7FKA - chains A and B; structure by X-ray diffraction, 1.55 A resolution.

== Chain A ==
Name: Pre-mRNA-splicing factor 8
Organism: Saccharomyces cerevisiae S288C
UniProt: P33334 (PRP8_YEAST); residue numbers follow UniProt; this construct covers 1836-2090
Amino-acid sequence (258 residues; row label = number of the first residue in the row):
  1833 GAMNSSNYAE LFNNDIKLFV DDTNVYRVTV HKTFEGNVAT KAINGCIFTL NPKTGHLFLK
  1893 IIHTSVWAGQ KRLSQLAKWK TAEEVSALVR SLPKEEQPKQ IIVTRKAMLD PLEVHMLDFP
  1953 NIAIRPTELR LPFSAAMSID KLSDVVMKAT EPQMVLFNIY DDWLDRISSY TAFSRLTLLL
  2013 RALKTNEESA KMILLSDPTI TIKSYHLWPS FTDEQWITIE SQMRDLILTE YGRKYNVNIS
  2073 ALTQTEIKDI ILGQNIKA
Disordered / not traced: 2070-2090
Construct notes: expression tag (1833-1835)
UniProt features mapped onto this chain:
  - mutagenesis: Asp1853 (D1853A: Alters protein folding. Severely impaired growth. Strongly reduced growth at 35 degrees Celsius; when associated with A-1854; D1853N: Reduced growth at 30 degrees Celsius ...), Asp1854 (D1854A: Reduced growth at 30 degrees Celsius. Strongly reduced growth at 16 degrees Celsius. Strongly reduced growth at 35 degrees Celsius; when associated with A-1853 ...), Thr1855 (T1855A: Reduced growth at 30 degrees Celsius. Strongly reduced growth at 16 degrees Celsius), Thr1936 (T1936A: Reduced growth at 30 degrees Celsius. Strongly reduced growth at 16 degrees Celsius), Arg1937 (R1937K: Severely impaired growth. Reduced growth at 30 degrees Celsius. Strongly reduced growth at 16 degrees Celsius)
Residues lining bound ligands: methyl N-(2-chlorobenzoyl)glycinate (V6Z): His1888, Leu1889, Phe1890, Leu1988, Phe1989, Asn1990

== Chain B ==
Name: A1 cistron-splicing factor AAR2
Organism: Saccharomyces cerevisiae S288C
UniProt: P32357 (AAR2_YEAST); aligned to UniProt positions 1-317 over residues 1-317
Amino-acid sequence (308 residues; each row starts with the number of its first residue; note: 13 numbers in that range are skipped by the numbering (no residue carries them; nothing is unmodelled there); numbers below 1 keep their minus sign (Gly-3 is residue -3)):
    -3 GAMAMNTVPF TSAPIEVTIG IDQYSFNVKE NQPFHGIKDI PIGHVHVIHF QHADNSSMRY
    57 GYWFDCRMGN FYIQYDPKDG LYKMMEERDG AKFENIVHNF KERQMMVSYP KIDEDDTWYN
   117 LTEFVQMDKI RKIVRKDENQ FSYVDSSMTT VQENEL
   166 SSSSSDPAHS LNYTVINFKS REAIRPGHEM EDFLDKSYYL NTVMLQGIFK NSSNYFGELQ
   226 FAFLNAMFFG NYGSSLQWHA MIELICSSAT VPKHMLDKLD EILYYQIKTL PEQYSDILLN
   286 ERVWNICLYS SFQKNSLHNT EKIMENKYPE LL
Disordered / not traced: -3 to 0, 166-169
Construct notes: expression tag (-3 to 0); conflict Ser166 (Leu153 in P32357), Ser167 (Lys154 in P32357), Ser170 (Asp in P32357)
UniProt features mapped onto this chain:
  - region: Leu261 to Ile282 (Leucine-zipper)
  - modified residue: Ser253 (Phosphoserine), Thr274 (Phosphothreonine)
Residues lining bound ligands:
  - methyl N-(2-chlorobenzoyl)glycinate (V6Z), molecule 1: Pro5, Phe6, Thr7, Tyr68, Glu83, Lys88, Ile92, Phe96
  - methyl N-(2-chlorobenzoyl)glycinate (V6Z), molecule 2: Ile17, Tyr20, Ser21, Phe22, Val103, Pro106

== How chain A and chain B interact ==
Contacting residue pairs (18):
  Gln1907(A) with Met195(B); Leu199(B)
  Leu1908(A) with Met195(B), hydrophobic
  Trp1911(A) with Glu194(B); Met195(B), hydrophobic; Phe198(B), hydrophobic
  Asp1942(A) with Lys184(B), salt bridge; Phe198(B)
  Glu1945(A) with Lys184(B), salt bridge
  Val1946(A) with Ile189(B), hydrophobic; Glu194(B); Phe198(B), hydrophobic
  His1947(A) with Glu194(B)
  Leu1949(A) with Lys184(B); Ser185(B); Arg186(B); Ile189(B), hydrophobic
  Asp1950(A) with Arg186(B), salt bridge

== Overview ==
9 residues of chain A and 8 residues of chain B are in contact; the contacts include 3 salt bridges. Among the
polar pairs are Asp1942(A)-Lys184(B), Glu1945(A)-Lys184(B) and Asp1950(A)-Arg186(B). Bound to chain A: methyl
N-(2-chlorobenzoyl)glycinate. Ligands of chain B: methyl N-(2-chlorobenzoyl)glycinate.
Here chain A is Pre-mRNA-splicing factor 8 and chain B is A1 cistron-splicing factor AAR2, both from
Saccharomyces cerevisiae S288C. Entry 7FKA (PanDDA analysis group deposition -- Aar2/RNaseH in complex with
fragment P04C04 from the F2X-Universal Library) was determined by X-ray diffraction (same publication as 5ST0,
5ST1, 5ST2, 5ST3, 5ST4, 5ST5 and 248 further entries).
